PDB entry 6UQO | electron microscopy, 3.10 A resolution | chains L and S of the 22 polymer chains in the assembly

[Chain L (and S)]
Name: ATP-dependent Clp endopeptidase proteolytic subunit ClpP
Organism: Escherichia coli (strain K12)
Notes: EC 3.4.21.92; chain S of this document is another copy of the same molecule, construct and numbering; everything in this record applies to it too
UniProt: A0A4V3YU15 (A0A4V3YU15_ECOLI); residue numbers follow UniProt; this construct covers 15-206
Chain sequence (192 residues; numbered 15 to 206; the number before each row is that of its first residue):
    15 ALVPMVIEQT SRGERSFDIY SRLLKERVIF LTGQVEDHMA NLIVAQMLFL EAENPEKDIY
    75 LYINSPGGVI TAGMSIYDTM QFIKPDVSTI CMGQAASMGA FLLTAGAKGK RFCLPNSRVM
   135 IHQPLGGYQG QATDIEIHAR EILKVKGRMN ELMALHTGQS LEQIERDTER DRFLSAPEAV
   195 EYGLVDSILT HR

[Interface between chain L and chain S]
Pairs across the interface (40; chain L residue first):
  Gln137(L) with Gln145(S), hydrogen bond; Ala146(S), hydrogen bond (side chain-backbone); Thr147(S), hydrogen bond (side chain-backbone)
  Pro138(L) with Gln145(S); Ala146(S), hydrogen bond (backbone-backbone)
  Leu139(L) with Gly144(S); Gln145(S)
  Gly140(L) with Gln143(S); Gly144(S), hydrogen bond (backbone-backbone); Ile149(S)
  Gly141(L) with Tyr142(S); Gln143(S)
  Tyr142(L) with Gly141(S); Tyr142(S), hydrogen bond (backbone-backbone); Gln143(S)
  Gln143(L) with Gly140(S); Gly141(S); Tyr142(S); Gln143(S)
  Gly144(L) with Leu139(S); Gly140(S), hydrogen bond (backbone-backbone)
  Gln145(L) with Gln137(S), hydrogen bond; Pro138(S); Leu139(S); Glu183(S), hydrogen bond (side chain-backbone)
  Ala146(L) with Gln137(S); Pro138(S), hydrogen bond (backbone-backbone); Leu157(S)
  Thr147(L) with Gln137(S), hydrogen bond; Lys160(S), hydrogen bond; Glu183(S)
  Ile149(L) with Gly140(S); Ile156(S), hydrophobic
  Glu150(L) with Leu157(S)
  Ala153(L) with Ala153(S), hydrophobic
  Leu157(L) with Ala146(S)
  Lys160(L) with Ala146(S); Thr147(S), hydrogen bond
  Glu183(L) with Gln145(S); Thr147(S), hydrogen bond
Other interface residues (no listed pair), chain L (18 interface residues in all): Ile156
Other interface residues (no listed pair), chain S (18 interface residues in all): Glu150

[In short]
The chain L/chain S interface involves 18 residues from each chain, with 14 hydrogen bonds. Polar contacts
include Gln137(L)-Gln145(S), Gln137(L)-Ala146(S) and Gln137(L)-Thr147(S).
Both chains are ATP-dependent Clp endopeptidase proteolytic subunit ClpP (Escherichia coli (strain K12)).
Entry 6UQO (ClpA/ClpP Engaged State bound to RepA-GFP) was determined by electron microscopy, deposited
together with 6UQE, 6W1Z, 6W20, 6W21, 6W22, 6W23 and 6W24.
